7VGZ - chains D and E of the 5 polymer chains in the assembly; structure by electron microscopy, 3.30 A resolution.

[Chain D]
Protein: Guanine nucleotide-binding protein G(I)/G(S)/G(T) subunit beta-1
Source organism: Rattus norvegicus
Reference sequence: P54311 (GBB1_RAT); residue numbers follow UniProt; this construct covers 2-340
Amino-acid sequence (345 residues; row label = number of the first residue in the row; numbers below 1 keep their minus sign (Gly-4 is residue -4)):
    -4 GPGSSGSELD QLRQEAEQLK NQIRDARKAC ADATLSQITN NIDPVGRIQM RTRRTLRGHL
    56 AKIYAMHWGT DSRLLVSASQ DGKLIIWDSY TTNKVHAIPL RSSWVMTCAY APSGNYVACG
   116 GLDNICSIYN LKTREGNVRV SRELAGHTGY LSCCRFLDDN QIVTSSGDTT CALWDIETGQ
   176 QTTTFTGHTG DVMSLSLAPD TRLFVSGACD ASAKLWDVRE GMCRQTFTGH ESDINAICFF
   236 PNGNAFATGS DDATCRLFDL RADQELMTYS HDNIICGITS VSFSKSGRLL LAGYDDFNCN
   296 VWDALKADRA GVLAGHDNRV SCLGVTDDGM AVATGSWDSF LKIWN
Disordered / not traced: -4 to 2
Sequence notes: expression tag (-4 to 1)
Disulfide bonds: Cys121-Cys149
Swiss-Prot annotation at these positions:
  - modified residue: Ser2 (N-acetylserine), His266 (Phosphohistidine)

[Chain E]
Protein: Guanine nucleotide-binding protein G(I)/G(S)/G(O) subunit gamma-2
Source organism: Bos taurus
Reference sequence: P63212 (GBG2_BOVIN); numbering as in UniProt (aligned over 2-68)
Amino-acid sequence (67 residues; numbered 2 to 68; the number before each row is that of its first residue):
     2 ASNNTASIAQ ARKLVEQLKM EANIDRIKVS KAAADLMAYC EAHAKEDPLL TPVPASENPF
    62 REKKFFC
Disordered / not traced: 2-8, 62-68
Swiss-Prot annotation at these positions:
  - modified residue: Ala2 (N-acetylalanine), Cys68 (Cysteine methyl ester)
  - lipidation: Cys68 (S-geranylgeranyl cysteine)

[Interface between chain D and chain E]
Residue-residue contacts (77; chain D residue first):
  Leu7(D) with Arg13(E); Val16(E)
  Glu10(D) with Val16(E)
  Ala11(D) with Val16(E), hydrophobic; Leu19(E)
  Leu14(D) with Lys20(E)
  Gln17(D) with Ala23(E)
  Ile18(D) with Leu19(E); Glu22(E); Ala23(E), hydrophobic
  Ala24(D) with Lys29(E)
  Cys25(D) with Arg27(E); Ile28(E); Lys29(E); Val30(E)
  Ala26(D) with Val30(E), hydrophobic
  Asp27(D) with Lys29(E); Val30(E), hydrogen bond (side chain-backbone); Ser31(E), hydrogen bond (side chain-backbone)
  Ala28(D) with Val30(E)
  Leu30(D) with Ala34(E), hydrophobic
  Ile33(D) with Ser31(E); Ala34(E), hydrophobic
  Ile37(D) with Glu42(E)
  Val40(D) with Leu51(E), hydrophobic
  Ile43(D) with Leu50(E); Leu51(E)
  Met45(D) with Leu50(E), hydrophobic
  Arg48(D) with Asn59(E); Phe61(E)
  Arg49(D) with Phe61(E)
  Ser84(D) with Phe61(E)
  Tyr85(D) with Pro60(E); Phe61(E), hydrophobic
  Met217(D) with Met21(E), hydrophobic
  Cys218(D) with Gln18(E), hydrogen bond (backbone-side chain)
  Arg219(D) with Glu22(E)
  Phe235(D) with Leu37(E), hydrophobic; Tyr40(E), hydrophobic; Cys41(E), hydrophobic
  Pro236(D) with Tyr40(E)
  Asn237(D) with Tyr40(E)
  Leu252(D) with Leu37(E), hydrophobic
  Asp254(D) with Ala33(E)
  Arg256(D) with Asp26(E); Arg27(E); Ile28(E); Ala33(E); Asp36(E), salt bridge
  Ala257(D) with Arg27(E)
  Gln259(D) with Val30(E)
  Leu261(D) with Val30(E), hydrophobic; Leu37(E), hydrophobic
  Ser279(D) with Asp48(E), hydrogen bond; Leu50(E)
  Lys280(D) with Glu47(E); Asp48(E), hydrogen bond (backbone-side chain)
  Ser281(D) with Tyr40(E); Cys41(E); His44(E); Ala45(E); Asp48(E), hydrogen bond
  Gly282(D) with Cys41(E)
  Arg283(D) with Glu42(E), salt bridge; Leu51(E)
  Leu300(D) with Cys41(E), hydrophobic
  Val320(D) with Leu50(E), hydrophobic
  Asp323(D) with Pro49(E)
  Gly324(D) with Pro49(E); Leu50(E)
  Met325(D) with Pro49(E), hydrophobic; Leu50(E); Pro60(E)
  Ala326(D) with Phe61(E), hydrophobic
  Ile338(D) with Phe61(E), hydrophobic
  Asn340(D) with Asn59(E), hydrogen bond; Phe61(E)
Other interface residues (no listed pair), chain D (52 interface residues in all): Thr34, Gln220, Ala240, Asp258, Leu284, Val327
Other interface residues (no listed pair), chain E (37 interface residues in all): Ile9, Ala12, Ile25, Ala35, Met38, Glu58

[Summary]
52 residues of chain D face 37 of chain E across their interface, with 7 hydrogen bonds and 2 salt bridges.
Polar contacts include Arg256(D)-Asp36(E), Arg283(D)-Glu42(E) and Asp27(D)-Val30(E).
Here chain D is Guanine nucleotide-binding protein G(I)/G(S)/G(T) subunit beta-1 (Rattus norvegicus) and chain
E is Guanine nucleotide-binding protein G(I)/G(S)/G(O) subunit gamma-2 (Bos taurus). Entry 7VGZ
(MT1-remalteon-Gi complex) was determined by electron microscopy (same publication as 7VGY and 7VH0).
